Entry 3HS0 (X-ray diffraction, 3.00 A resolution); this record covers chains F and H of the 4 polymer chains in the assembly.

[Chain F]
Molecule: Cobra venom factor
Organism: Naja kaouthia
UniProt: Q91132 (CO3_NAJKA); residues 1-627 here correspond to UniProt positions 23-649 (UniProt number = residue number + 22)
Chain sequence (627 residues; numbered 1 to 627; the number before each row is that of its first residue):
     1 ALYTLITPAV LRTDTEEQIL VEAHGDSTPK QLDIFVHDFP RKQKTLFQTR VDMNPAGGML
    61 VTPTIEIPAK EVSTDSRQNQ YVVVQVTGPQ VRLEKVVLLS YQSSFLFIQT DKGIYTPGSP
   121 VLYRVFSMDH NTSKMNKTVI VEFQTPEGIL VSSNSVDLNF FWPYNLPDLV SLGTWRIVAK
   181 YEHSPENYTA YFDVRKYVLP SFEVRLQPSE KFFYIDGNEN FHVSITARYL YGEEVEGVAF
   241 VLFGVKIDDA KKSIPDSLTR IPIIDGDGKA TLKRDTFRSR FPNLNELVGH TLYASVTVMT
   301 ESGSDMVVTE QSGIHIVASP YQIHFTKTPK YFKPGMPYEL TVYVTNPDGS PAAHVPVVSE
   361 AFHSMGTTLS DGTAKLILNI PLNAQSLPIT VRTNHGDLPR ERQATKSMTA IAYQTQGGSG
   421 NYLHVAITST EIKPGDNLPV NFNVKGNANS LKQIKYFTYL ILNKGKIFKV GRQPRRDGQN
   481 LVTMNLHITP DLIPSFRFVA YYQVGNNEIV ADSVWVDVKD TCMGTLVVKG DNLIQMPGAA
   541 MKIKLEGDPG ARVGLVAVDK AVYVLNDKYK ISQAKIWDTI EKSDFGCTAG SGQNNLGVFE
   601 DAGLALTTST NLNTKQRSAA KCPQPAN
Not modelled in the structure: 131-137, 625-627
Disulfides: Cys-587/Cys-622
Covalently attached groups: N-acetylglucosamine (NAG) linked to Asn-187
Ion coordination: Mg2+: Pro-494, Asp-517, Val-518, Asp-520
Curated features (UniProtKB/Swiss-Prot):
  - binding site (Mg(2+)): Pro-494, Asp-517, Val-518, Asp-520
  - glycosylation (N-linked (GlcNAc...) asparagine): Asn-131, Asn-136, Asn-187

[Chain H]
Molecule: Cobra venom factor
Organism: Naja kaouthia
UniProt: Q91132 (CO3_NAJKA); residues 1242-1620 here correspond to UniProt positions 1264-1642 (UniProt number = residue number + 22)
Chain sequence (379 residues; numbered 1242 to 1620; the number before each row is that of its first residue):
  1242 EIQMPTHKDL NLDITIELPD REVPIRYRIN YENALLARTV ETKLNQDITV TASGDGKATM
  1302 TILTFYNAQL QEKANVCNKF HLNVSVENIH LNAMGAKGAL MLKICTRYLG EVDSTMTIID
  1362 ISMLTGFLPD AEDLTRLSKG VDRYISRYEV DNNMAQKVAV IIYLNKVSHS EDECLHFKIL
  1422 KHFEVGFIQP GSVKVYSYYN LDEKCTKFYH PDKGTGLLNK ICIGNVCRCA GETCSSLNHQ
  1482 ERIDVPLQIE KACETNVDYV YKTKLLRIEE QDGNDIYVMD VLEVIKQGTD ENPRAKTHQY
  1542 ISQRKCQEAL NLKVNDDYLI WGSRSDLLPT KDKISYIITK NTWIERWPHE DECQEEEFQK
  1602 LCDDFAQFSY TLTEFGCPT
Not modelled in the structure: 1242-1249, 1334-1338
Disulfides: Cys-1318/Cys-1446, Cys-1346/Cys-1415, Cys-1463/Cys-1468, Cys-1475/Cys-1547, Cys-1494/Cys-1618, Cys-1594/Cys-1603
Covalently attached groups: N-acetylglucosamine (NAG) linked to Asn-1324
Ion coordination: Mg2+: Thr-1620 (shared with 3 residues of chain I)
Curated features (UniProtKB/Swiss-Prot):
  - glycosylation: Asn-1324 (N-linked (GlcNAc...) asparagine)

[Chain F / chain H interface]
Contacting residue pairs (33):
  Ile-149(F) with Ala-1278(H), hydrophobic
  Leu-150(F) with Leu-1276(H); Leu-1277(H); Ala-1278(H), hydrogen bond (backbone-backbone)
  Val-151(F) with Leu-1277(H)
  Ser-152(F) with Leu-1277(H)
  Pro-167(F) with Glu-1282(H)
  Leu-169(F) with Phe-1306(H), hydrophobic
  Glu-236(F) with Arg-1388(H)
  Val-238(F) with Tyr-1385(H), hydrophobic; Tyr-1404(H)
  Phe-240(F) with Met-1357(H), hydrophobic; Ile-1359(H), hydrophobic; Tyr-1439(H), hydrophobic
  Leu-242(F) with Tyr-1439(H)
  Leu-258(F) with Met-1357(H); Tyr-1440(H), hydrophobic
  Arg-260(F) with Arg-1384(H); Tyr-1385(H); Tyr-1404(H); Asn-1406(H), hydrogen bond
  Pro-262(F) with Tyr-1385(H)
  Ser-295(F) with Tyr-1439(H)
  Thr-297(F) with Tyr-1439(H)
  Met-299(F) with Ile-1359(H), hydrophobic; Tyr-1437(H)
  Glu-301(F) with Lys-1398(H), salt bridge; Ile-1402(H)
  Ser-302(F) with Ala-1400(H); Ile-1402(H)
  Gly-303(F) with Asp-1361(H); Ile-1402(H)
  Met-306(F) with Leu-1442(H), hydrophobic
Other interface residues (no listed pair), chain F (24 interface residues in all): Ser-153, Gly-237, Pro-255, Thr-300
Other interface residues (no listed pair), chain H (23 interface residues in all): Thr-1356, Ser-1387, Leu-1405

[In short]
Chain F and chain H form an interface of 24 and 23 residues respectively; the contacts include 2 hydrogen
bonds and 1 salt bridge. Polar pairs include Glu-301(F)/Lys-1398(H), Arg-260(F)/Asn-1406(H) and
Leu-150(F)/Ala-1278(H). N-acetylglucosamine is covalently linked to Asn-187(F). Covalently linked
N-acetylglucosamine: at Asn-1324(H).
Here chain F is Cobra venom factor and chain H is Cobra venom factor, both from Naja kaouthia. Entry 3HS0
(Cobra Venom Factor (CVF) in complex with human factor B) was determined by X-ray diffraction (same
publication as 3HRZ).
